4CKQ - chains A and C; structure by X-ray diffraction, 1.40 A resolution.

Chain A:
Name: Carbohydrate binding family 6
From: Clostridium thermocellum
Notes: EC 3.2.1.8; fragment: n-terminal catalytic module, residues 34-419
UniProtKB: C7HEF6 (C7HEF6_CLOTM); residues 1-386 here correspond to UniProt positions 34-419 (UniProt number = residue number + 33)
Amino-acid sequence (409 residues; each row starts with the number of its first residue; numbers below 1 keep their minus sign (Met-22 is residue -22)):
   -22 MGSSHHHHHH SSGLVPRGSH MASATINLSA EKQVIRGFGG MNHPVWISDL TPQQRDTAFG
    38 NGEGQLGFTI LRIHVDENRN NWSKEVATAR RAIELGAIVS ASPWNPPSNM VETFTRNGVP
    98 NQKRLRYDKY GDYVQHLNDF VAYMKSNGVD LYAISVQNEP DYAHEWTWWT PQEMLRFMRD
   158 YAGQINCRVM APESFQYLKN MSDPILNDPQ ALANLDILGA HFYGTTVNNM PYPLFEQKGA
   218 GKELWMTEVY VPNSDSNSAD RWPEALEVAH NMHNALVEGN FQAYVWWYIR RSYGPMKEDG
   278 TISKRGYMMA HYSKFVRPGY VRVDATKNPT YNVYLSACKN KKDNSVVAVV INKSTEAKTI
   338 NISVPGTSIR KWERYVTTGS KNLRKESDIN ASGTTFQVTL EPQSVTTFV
Not modelled in the structure: -22 to -4
Construct notes: expression tag (-22 to 0); engineered mutation Ser77 (Phe110 in C7HEF6), Cys315 (Tyr348 in C7HEF6)
Residues lining bound ligands: malonic acid (MLA): Tyr227, Trp264, Tyr265, Arg268, Tyr270

Chain C:
Name: 4 histidines from proteolysed his-tag
From: Synthetic construct
Amino-acid sequence (4 residues; row label = number of the first residue in the row):
     1 HHHH

Chain A / chain C interface:
Contacting residue pairs (16; chain A residue first):
  Glu136(A) with His2(C), salt bridge
  Tyr139(A) with His1(C), hydrogen bond (side chain-backbone); His2(C); His4(C)
  Glu142(A) with His4(C), salt bridge
  Phe172(A) with His1(C); His2(C)
  Gln173(A) with His1(C)
  Tyr200(A) with His1(C), hydrogen bond (backbone-side chain); His2(C); His3(C)
  Gly201(A) with His1(C)
  Glu225(A) with His3(C), salt bridge
  Tyr227(A) with His2(C); His3(C), hydrogen bond (side chain-backbone)
  Trp264(A) with His3(C)
Other interface residues (no listed pair), chain A (11 interface residues in all): Trp143

In short:
Chain A and chain C form an interface of 11 and 4 residues respectively; the contacts include 3 hydrogen bonds
and 3 salt bridges. Among the polar pairs are Glu136(A)-His2(C), Glu142(A)-His4(C) and Glu225(A)-His3(C).
Bound to chain A: malonic acid.
Chain A is Carbohydrate binding family 6 (Clostridium thermocellum) and chain C is 4 histidines from
proteolysed his-tag (Synthetic construct); the structure, X-ray structure of glucuronoxylan-xylanohydrolase
(Xyn30A) from Clostridium thermocellum, was determined by X-ray diffraction.
